8WQ8 - chains A and B; structure by X-ray diffraction, 2.80 A resolution.

== Chain A (and B) ==
Molecule: SegC
From: Saccharolobus solfataricus P2
Notes: chain B of this document is another copy of the same molecule, construct and numbering; everything in this record applies to it too
UniProtKB: Q981B4 (Q981B4_SACS2); numbering as in UniProt (aligned over 1-165)
Amino-acid sequence (173 residues; each row starts with the number of its first residue):
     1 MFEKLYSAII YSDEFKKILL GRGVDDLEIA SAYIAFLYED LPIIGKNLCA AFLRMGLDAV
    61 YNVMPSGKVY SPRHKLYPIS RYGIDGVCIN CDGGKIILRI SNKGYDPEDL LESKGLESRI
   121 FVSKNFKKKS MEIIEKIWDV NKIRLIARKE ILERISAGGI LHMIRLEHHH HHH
Not modelled in the structure: 166-173
Disulfides: C88-C91
Differences from the reference sequence: expression tag (166-173)
From the paper describing this entry:
  - self-association interface (contacts with another copy of this molecule): I18, L19, K68, P72, Y77, S80, Y82, D85, D92, R99, L152, S156 to R165
  - mutagenesis - K68A: abolished expression
  - mutagenesis - Y61A: increased catalytic activity on NTP
  - mutagenesis - R73A: decreased catalytic activity on NTP

== Chain A / chain B interface ==
Residue-residue contacts - 40 pairs, chain A then chain B:
  K17(A) - S156(B)
  I18(A) - L152(B)  hydrophobic
  I18(A) - I155(B)
  I18(A) - S156(B)
  I18(A) - G159(B)
  I18(A) - I160(B)  hydrogen bond (backbone-backbone)
  L19(A) - G159(B)
  L19(A) - I160(B)  hydrogen bond (backbone-backbone)
  L19(A) - L161(B)  hydrogen bond (backbone-backbone)
  L20(A) - G158(B)
  L20(A) - G159(B)
  L20(A) - L161(B)  hydrophobic
  G21(A) - S156(B)
  G21(A) - G158(B)
  G21(A) - G159(B)
  P65(A) - L161(B)
  R148(A) - L152(B)
  L152(A) - I18(B)  hydrophobic
  L152(A) - R148(B)
  L152(A) - L152(B)  hydrophobic
  S156(A) - K17(B)
  S156(A) - I18(B)
  S156(A) - G21(B)
  A157(A) - G21(B)
  G158(A) - L20(B)
  G158(A) - G21(B)
  G159(A) - I18(B)
  G159(A) - L19(B)
  G159(A) - L20(B)
  G159(A) - G21(B)
  I160(A) - I18(B)  hydrogen bond (backbone-backbone)
  I160(A) - L19(B)  hydrogen bond (backbone-backbone)
  I160(A) - I160(B)  hydrophobic
  I160(A) - M163(B)  hydrophobic
  L161(A) - L19(B)  hydrogen bond (backbone-backbone)
  L161(A) - L20(B)  hydrophobic
  L161(A) - I164(B)  hydrophobic
  I164(A) - I160(B)  hydrophobic
  I164(A) - L161(B)  hydrophobic
  I164(A) - I164(B)  hydrophobic
Interface residues without a listed pair, chain A (17 interface residues in all): K149, I155
Interface residues without a listed pair, chain B (18 interface residues in all): P65, L145, A157

== Summary ==
17 residues of chain A face 18 of chain B across their interface, with 6 hydrogen bonds. Main-chain hydrogen
bonds include I18(A)-I160(B), L19(A)-I160(B) and L19(A)-L161(B). From the paper: K68A of chain A abolishes
expression; a self-association interface involving I18(A), L19(A) and K68(A) among others; 3 substitutions
were tested in all.
Both chains are SegC (Saccharolobus solfataricus P2). Entry 8WQ8 (Structure of Saccharolobus solfataricus SegC
(SSO0033) protein) was determined by X-ray diffraction (same publication as 8WQN and 8YK9).
